Entry 9OMA (electron microscopy, 4.14 A resolution (low resolution: residue-level contacts below are approximate; hydrogen-bond / salt-bridge calls are withheld)); this record covers chains B and E of the 5 polymer chains in the assembly.

# Chain B
Protein: Cullin-5
From: Homo sapiens
Reference sequence: Q93034 (CUL5_HUMAN); numbering as in UniProt (aligned over 1-780)
Chain sequence (783 residues; each row starts with the number of its first residue; numbers below 1 keep their minus sign (Gly-2 is residue -2)):
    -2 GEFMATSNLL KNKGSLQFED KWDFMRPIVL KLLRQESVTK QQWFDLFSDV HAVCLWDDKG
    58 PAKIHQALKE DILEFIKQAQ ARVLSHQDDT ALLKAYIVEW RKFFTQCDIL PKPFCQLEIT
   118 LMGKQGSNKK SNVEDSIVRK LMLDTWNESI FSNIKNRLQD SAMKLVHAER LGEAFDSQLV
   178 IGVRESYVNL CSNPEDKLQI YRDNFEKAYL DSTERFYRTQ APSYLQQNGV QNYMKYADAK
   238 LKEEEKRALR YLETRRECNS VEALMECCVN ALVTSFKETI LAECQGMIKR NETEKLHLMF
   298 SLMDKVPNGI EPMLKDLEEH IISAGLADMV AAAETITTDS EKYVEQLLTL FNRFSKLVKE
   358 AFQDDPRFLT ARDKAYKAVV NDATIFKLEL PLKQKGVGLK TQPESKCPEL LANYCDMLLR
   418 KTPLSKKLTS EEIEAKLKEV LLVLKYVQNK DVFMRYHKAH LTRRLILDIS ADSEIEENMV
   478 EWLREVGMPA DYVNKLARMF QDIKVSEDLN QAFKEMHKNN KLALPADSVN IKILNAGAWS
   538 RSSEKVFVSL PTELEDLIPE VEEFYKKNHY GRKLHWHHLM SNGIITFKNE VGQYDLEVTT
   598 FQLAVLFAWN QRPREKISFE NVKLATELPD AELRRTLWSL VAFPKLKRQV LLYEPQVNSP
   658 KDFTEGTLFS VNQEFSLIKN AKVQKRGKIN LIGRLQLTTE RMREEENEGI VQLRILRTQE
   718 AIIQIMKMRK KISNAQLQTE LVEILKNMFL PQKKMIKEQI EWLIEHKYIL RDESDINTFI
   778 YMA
Disordered / not traced: -2 to 15, 116-130, 380-402, 516-519
Construct notes: expression tag (-2 to 0); conflict Tyr567 (Ser in Q93034), Val619 (Leu in Q93034), Leu767 (Arg in Q93034)
Curated features (UniProtKB/Swiss-Prot):
  - modified residue: Ser34 (Phosphoserine), Thr210 (Phosphothreonine)
  - cross-link: Lys724 (Glycyl lysine isopeptide (Lys-Gly) (interchain with G-Cter in NEDD8))
  - mutagenesis: Leu52 (L52V: Strongly impaired interaction with HIV-1 Vif protein), Trp53 (W53A: Strongly impaired interaction with HIV-1 Vif protein. Decreased interaction ith SOCS2), Asp55 (D55A: Strongly impaired interaction with HIV-1 Vif protein), Arg460 (R460A: Impaired interaction with ARIH2), Glu617 to Glu624 (Impaired interaction with ARIH2), Arg691 (R691A: Impaired interaction with ARIH2), Leu710 (L710D: Impaired interaction with ARIH2), Glu717 (E717A: Impaired interaction with ARIH2), Lys724 (K724R: Abolished neddylation and interaction with ARIH2)

# Chain E
Protein: Elongin-C
From: Homo sapiens
Reference sequence: Q15369 (ELOC_HUMAN); residues 1-96 here correspond to UniProt positions 17-112 (UniProt number = residue number + 16)
Chain sequence (96 residues; row label = number of the first residue in the row):
     1 MYVKLISSDG HEFIVKREHA LTSGTIKAML SGPGQFAENE TNEVNFREIP SHVLSKVCMY
    61 FTYKVRYTNS STEIPEFPIA PEIALELLMA ANFLDC
Disordered / not traced: 34-41, 96

# Chain B / chain E interface
Residue-residue contacts (13):
  Trp40(B) - Gly32(E)
  Trp40(B) - Pro33(E)
  Phe41(B) - Met29(E)
  Phe41(B) - Glu43(E)
  Asp42(B) - Arg47(E)
  Phe44(B) - Ala28(E)
  Phe44(B) - Met29(E)
  Phe44(B) - Phe93(E)
  Ser45(B) - Phe93(E)
  Asp46(B) - Arg47(E)
  His48(B) - Asn92(E)
  Trp53(B) - Met89(E)
  Lys109(B) - Ser31(E)
Other interface residues (no listed pair), chain B (12 interface residues in all): Lys18, Lys37, Ile106
Other interface residues (no listed pair), chain E (13 interface residues in all): Thr25, Val44, Glu48

# Summary
The interface between chain B and chain E involves 12 residues on one side and 13 on the other. UniProt lists
15 mutagenesis sites on chain B.
Chain B is Cullin-5 and chain E is Elongin-C, both from Homo sapiens; the structure, Cryo-EM structure of
PCMTD1-ELOBC-CUL5-RBX2 (CRL5-PCMTD1), was determined by electron microscopy together with 9OMF from the same
study.
